Entry 8DZB (X-ray diffraction, 1.85 A resolution); this record covers chain A.

Chain A:
Molecule: 3C-like proteinase nsp5
From: Severe acute respiratory syndrome coronavirus 2
Notes: EC 3.4.22.69
UniProt: P0DTD1 (R1AB_SARS2); residues 1-306 here correspond to UniProt positions 3264-3569 (UniProt number = residue number + 3263)
Sequence (306 residues; numbered 1 to 306; the number before each row is that of its first residue):
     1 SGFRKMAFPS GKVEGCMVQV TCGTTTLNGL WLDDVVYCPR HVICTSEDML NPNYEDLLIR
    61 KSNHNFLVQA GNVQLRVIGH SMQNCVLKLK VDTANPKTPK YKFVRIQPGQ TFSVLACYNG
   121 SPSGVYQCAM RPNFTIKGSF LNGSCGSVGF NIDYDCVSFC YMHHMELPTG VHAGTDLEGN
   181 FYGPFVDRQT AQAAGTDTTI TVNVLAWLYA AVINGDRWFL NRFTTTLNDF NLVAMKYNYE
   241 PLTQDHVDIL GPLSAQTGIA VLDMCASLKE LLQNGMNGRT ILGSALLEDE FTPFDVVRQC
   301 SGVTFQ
Unresolved in the structure: 304-306
Glycans and other covalent adducts: compound U6Y linked to Cys-145
Ligand contacts: U6Y (benzyl {(3S)-1-[(2S)-1-({(2S,3R)-4-(cyclopropylamino)-3-hydroxy-4-oxo-1-[(3S)-2-oxopyrrolidin-3-yl]butan-2-yl}amino)-4-methyl-1-oxopentan-2-yl]-5-oxopyrrolidin-3-yl}carbamate): Ser-1, Thr-25, Thr-26, Leu-27, His-41, Met-49, Phe-140, Leu-141, Asn-142, Gly-143, Ser-144, His-163, His-164, Met-165, Glu-166, Pro-168, His-172, Asp-187, Arg-188, Gln-189, Thr-190, Ala-191
UniProt features mapped onto this chain:
  - active site: His-41 (For 3CL-PRO activity), Cys-145 (Nucleophile)
  - site: Gln-306 (Cleavage)
  - cross-link (Glycyl lysine isopeptide (Lys-Gly)): Lys-5 (interchain with G-Cter in ubiquitin), Lys-90 (interchain with G-Cter in ubiquitin)
What the authors report for this chain:
  - binding site for U6Y: His-41, Phe-140, Gly-143, Ser-144, Cys-145, His-163
  - catalytic residues: Cys-145
  - catalytic residues: His-41 (citing earlier work)

In short:
Compound U6Y is covalently linked to Cys-145. From UniProt: active-site residues His-41 and Cys-145. The paper
reports catalytic residues Cys-145 and His-41; a binding site for U6Y at His-41, Phe-140 and Gly-143 among
others.
Chain A is 3C-like proteinase nsp5 (Severe acute respiratory syndrome coronavirus 2); the structure, Crystal
structure of the SARS-CoV-2 (COVID-19) main protease in complex with inhibitor 11, was determined by X-ray
diffraction (same publication as 8DZC).
